9NE8 - chains B and D of the 6 polymer chains in the assembly; structure by electron microscopy, 3.60 A resolution.

# Chain B (and D)
Molecule: Proliferating cell nuclear antigen
Organism: Homo sapiens
Notes: chain D of this document is another copy of the same molecule, construct and numbering; everything in this record applies to it too
Reference sequence: P12004 (PCNA_HUMAN); residues 1-261 here = UniProt positions 1-261
Amino-acid sequence (261 residues; row label = number of the first residue in the row):
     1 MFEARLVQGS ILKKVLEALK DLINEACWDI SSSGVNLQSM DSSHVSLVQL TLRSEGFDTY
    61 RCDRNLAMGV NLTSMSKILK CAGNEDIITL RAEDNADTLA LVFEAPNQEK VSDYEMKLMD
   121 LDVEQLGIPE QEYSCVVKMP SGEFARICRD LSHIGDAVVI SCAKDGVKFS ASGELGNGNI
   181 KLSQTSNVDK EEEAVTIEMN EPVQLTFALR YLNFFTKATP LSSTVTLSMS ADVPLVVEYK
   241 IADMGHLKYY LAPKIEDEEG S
Curated features (UniProtKB/Swiss-Prot):
  - DNA-binding region: Arg-61 to Lys-80
  - modified residue: Lys-14 (N6-acetyllysine), Lys-77 (N6-acetyllysine), Lys-80 (N6-acetyllysine), Tyr-211 (Phosphotyrosine), Lys-248 (N6-acetyllysine)
  - cross-link (Glycyl lysine isopeptide (Lys-Gly)): Lys-164 (interchain with G-Cter in SUMO2), Lys-254 (interchain with G-Cter in SUMO2)

# How chain B and chain D interact
Contacting residue pairs (21):
  Arg-146(B) / Lys-110(D)
  Asp-150(B) / Cys-81(D)  hydrogen bond
  Ile-154(B) / Ile-78(D)  hydrophobic
  Leu-175(B) / Ser-74(D)  hydrogen bond (backbone-side chain)
  Leu-175(B) / Lys-77(D)
  Asn-177(B) / Ile-78(D)
  Asn-177(B) / Tyr-114(D)
  Asn-177(B) / Glu-115(D)  hydrogen bond (backbone-backbone)
  Gly-178(B) / Tyr-114(D)
  Asn-179(B) / Ser-112(D)
  Asn-179(B) / Asp-113(D)
  Asn-179(B) / Tyr-114(D)
  Ile-180(B) / Cys-81(D)  hydrophobic
  Ile-180(B) / Ser-112(D)
  Ile-180(B) / Tyr-114(D)
  Lys-181(B) / Lys-110(D)
  Lys-181(B) / Val-111(D)  hydrogen bond (backbone-backbone)
  Leu-182(B) / Glu-109(D)
  Leu-182(B) / Lys-110(D)
  Ser-183(B) / Glu-109(D)  hydrogen bond (backbone-side chain)
  Thr-185(B) / Glu-109(D)
Also at the interface, not in a pair above, chain B (14 interface residues in all): Glu-143, Gly-176
Also at the interface, not in a pair above, chain D (13 interface residues in all): Lys-80, Met-116

# In short
14 residues of chain B face 13 of chain D across their interface; the contacts include 5 hydrogen bonds. Polar
contacts include Asp-150(B)/Cys-81(D), Leu-175(B)/Ser-74(D) and Ser-183(B)/Glu-109(D).
Chain B and chain D are both Proliferating cell nuclear antigen (Homo sapiens); the structure, Human
polymerase epsilon bound to PCNA and DNA with an in-situ-generated mismatch in the mismatch-locking state, was
determined by electron microscopy together with 9NE6, 9NE7, 9NE9 and 9NEA from the same study.
